6YS8 - chains A and D of the 7 polymer chains in the assembly; structure by electron microscopy, 3.90 A resolution.

[Chain A]
Protein: GldM
Organism: Flavobacterium johnsoniae
UniProtKB: Q5EGM3 (Q5EGM3_FLAJO); residue numbers follow UniProt; this construct covers 1-513
Amino-acid sequence (513 residues; row label = number of the first residue in the row):
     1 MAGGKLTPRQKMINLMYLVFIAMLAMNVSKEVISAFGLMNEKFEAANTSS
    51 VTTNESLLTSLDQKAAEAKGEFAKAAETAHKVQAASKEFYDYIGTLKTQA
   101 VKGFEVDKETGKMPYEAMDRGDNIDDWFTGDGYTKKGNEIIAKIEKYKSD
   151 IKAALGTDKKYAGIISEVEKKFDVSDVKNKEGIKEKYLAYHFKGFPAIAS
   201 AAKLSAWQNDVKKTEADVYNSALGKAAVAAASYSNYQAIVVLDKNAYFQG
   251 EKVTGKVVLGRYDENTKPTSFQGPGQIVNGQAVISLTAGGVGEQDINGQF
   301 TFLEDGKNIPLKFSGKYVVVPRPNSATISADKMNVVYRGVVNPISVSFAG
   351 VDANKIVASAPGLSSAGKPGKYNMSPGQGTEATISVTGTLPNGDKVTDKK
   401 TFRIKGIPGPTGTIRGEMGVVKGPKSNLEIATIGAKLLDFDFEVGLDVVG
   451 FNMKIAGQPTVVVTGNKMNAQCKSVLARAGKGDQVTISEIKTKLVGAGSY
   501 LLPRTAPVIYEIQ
Unresolved in the structure: 1-6, 225-513

[Chain D]
Protein: GldL
Organism: Flavobacterium johnsoniae
UniProtKB: Q5EGM4 (Q5EGM4_FLAJO); residues 1-215 here = UniProt positions 1-215
Amino-acid sequence (215 residues; row label = number of the first residue in the row):
     1 MALLSKKVMNFAYGMGAAVVIVGALFKITHFEIGPLTGTVMLSIGLLTEA
    51 LIFALSAFEPVEDELDWTLVYPELANGQARKKEAKAETATDAQGLLSQKL
   101 DAMLKEAKVDGELMASLGNSIKNFEGAAKAISPTVDSIAGQKKYAEEMSM
   151 AAAQMESLNSLYKVQLESASRNAQANSEIAENAAKLKEQMASMTANIASL
   201 NSVYGGMLSAMSNKG
Unresolved in the structure: 1-2, 63-215

[How chain A and chain D interact]
Contacting residue pairs (13; chain A residue first):
  N14(A) with Y13(D)
  L15(A) with F53(D), hydrophobic
  L18(A) with A17(D), hydrophobic; V20(D), hydrophobic; I21(D), hydrophobic
  I21(A) with I21(D), hydrophobic
  A25(A) with A24(D), hydrophobic; K27(D); I28(D), hydrophobic
  M26(A) with K27(D)
  E116(A) with H30(D)
  A117(A) with H30(D), hydrogen bond (backbone-side chain)
  D119(A) with H30(D), salt bridge
Other interface residues (no listed pair), chain A (13 interface residues in all): K11, A22, L24, R120
Other interface residues (no listed pair), chain D (10 interface residues in all): E49

[In short]
13 residues of chain A face 10 of chain D across their interface; the contacts include 1 hydrogen bond and 1
salt bridge. Polar contacts include D119(A)-H30(D) and A117(A)-H30(D).
Here chain A is GldM and chain D is GldL, both from Flavobacterium johnsoniae. Entry 6YS8 (Structure of GldLM,
the proton-powered motor that drives protein transport and gliding motility) was determined by electron
microscopy.
